Entry 5M4D (X-ray diffraction, 1.93 A resolution); this record covers chain A.

== Chain A ==
Molecule: Aminotransferase class-III
From: Rhizobium freirei PRF 81
UniProt: N6UXY4 (N6UXY4_9RHIZ); residue numbers follow UniProt; this construct covers 1-436
Amino-acid sequence (439 residues; each row starts with the number of its first residue; numbers below 1 keep their minus sign (Gly-2 is residue -2)):
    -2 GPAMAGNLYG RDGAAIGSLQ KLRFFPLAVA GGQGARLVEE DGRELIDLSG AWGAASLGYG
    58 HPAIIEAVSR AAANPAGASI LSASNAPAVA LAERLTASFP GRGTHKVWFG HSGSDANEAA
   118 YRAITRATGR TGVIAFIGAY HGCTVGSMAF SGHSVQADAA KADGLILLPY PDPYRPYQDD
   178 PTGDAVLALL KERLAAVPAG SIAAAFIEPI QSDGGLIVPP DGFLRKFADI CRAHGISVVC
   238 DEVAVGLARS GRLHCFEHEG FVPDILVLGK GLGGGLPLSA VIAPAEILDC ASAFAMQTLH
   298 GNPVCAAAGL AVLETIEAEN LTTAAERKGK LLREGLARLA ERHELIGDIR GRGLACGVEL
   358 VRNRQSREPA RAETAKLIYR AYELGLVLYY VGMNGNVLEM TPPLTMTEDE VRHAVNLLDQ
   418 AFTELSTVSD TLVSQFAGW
Sequence notes: expression tag (-2 to 0); engineered mutation Ala241 (Lys in N6UXY4)
Small-molecule neighbours: D-ACL (7F7; [6-methyl-5-oxidanyl-4-[(E)-[(3R)-2-oxidanylideneazepan-3-yl]iminomethyl]pyridin-3-yl]methyl dihydrogen phosphate): Leu19, Trp49, Leu78, Ser109, Gly110, Ser111, Asn114, Tyr137, His138, Gly139, Glu205, Asp210, Asp238, Val240, Ala241, Lys267, Met293, Gln294, Thr295, Trp436

== Summary ==
Chain A binds D-ACL.
Chain A is Aminotransferase class-III (Rhizobium freirei PRF 81); the structure, Alpha-amino
epsilon-caprolactam racemase K241A mutant in complex with D-ACL (external aldimine), was determined by X-ray
diffraction (same publication as 5M46, 5M49 and 5M4B).
